6OLP - chains A and B of the 10 polymer chains in the assembly; structure by electron microscopy, 4.20 A resolution (low resolution: residue-level contacts below are approximate; hydrogen-bond / salt-bridge calls are withheld).

Chain A:
Molecule: Envelope glycoprotein gp120
Source organism: Human immunodeficiency virus 1
Sequence (506 residues; each row starts with the number of its first residue; note: 32 numbers in that range are skipped by the numbering (no residue carries them; nothing is unmodelled there); a row labelled like 134A-134S holds insertion residues (134A, then the next letters in order)):
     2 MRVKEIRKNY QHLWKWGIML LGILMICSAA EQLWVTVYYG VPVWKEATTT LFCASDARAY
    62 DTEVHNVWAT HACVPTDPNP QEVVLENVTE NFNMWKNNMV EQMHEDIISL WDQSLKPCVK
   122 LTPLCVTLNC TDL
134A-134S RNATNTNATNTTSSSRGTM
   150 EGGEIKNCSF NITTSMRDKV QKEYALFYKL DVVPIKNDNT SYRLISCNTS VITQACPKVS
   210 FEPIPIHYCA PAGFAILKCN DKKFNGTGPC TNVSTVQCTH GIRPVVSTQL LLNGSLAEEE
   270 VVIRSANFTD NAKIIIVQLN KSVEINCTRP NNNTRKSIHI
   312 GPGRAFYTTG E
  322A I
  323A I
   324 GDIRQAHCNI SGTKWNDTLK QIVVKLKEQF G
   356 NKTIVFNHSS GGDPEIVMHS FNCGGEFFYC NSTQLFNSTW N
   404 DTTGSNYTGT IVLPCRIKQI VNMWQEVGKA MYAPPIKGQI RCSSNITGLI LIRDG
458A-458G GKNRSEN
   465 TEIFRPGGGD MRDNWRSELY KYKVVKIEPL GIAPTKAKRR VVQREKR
Unresolved in the structure: 2-30, 59-62, 134A-134S, 365-367, 404-411, 458A-458G, 506-511
Cystine bridges: Cys-54/Cys-74, Cys-119/Cys-205, Cys-126/Cys-196, Cys-131/Cys-157, Cys-218/Cys-247, Cys-228/Cys-239, Cys-296/Cys-331, Cys-378/Cys-445, Cys-385/Cys-418
Glycans and other covalent adducts: N-acetylglucosamine (NAG) linked to Asn-88, Asn-130, Asn-156, Asn-160, Asn-188, Asn-197, Asn-234, Asn-241, Asn-262, Asn-276, Asn-289, Asn-295, Asn-301, Asn-332, Asn-356, Asn-362, Asn-386, Asn-392, Asn-448

Chain B:
Molecule: Envelope glycoprotein gp41
Source organism: Human immunodeficiency virus 1
Sequence (345 residues; row label = number of the first residue in the row):
   512 AVGIGAVFLG FLGAAGSTMG AASMTLTVQA RLLLSGIVQQ QNNLLRAIEA QQHLLQLTVW
   572 GIKQLQARVL AVERYLKDQQ LLGIWGCSGK LICTTAVPWN TSWSNKSYNQ IWNNMTWMEW
   632 EREIDNYTSL IYTLIEDSQN QQEKNEQELL ELDKWASLWN WFDITKWLWY IKIFIMIVGG
   692 LIGLRIVFTV LSIVNRIRQG YSPLSFQTPL PTPRGPDRPE GIEEEGGERD RDRSDRLVTG
   752 FLALIWVDLR SLCLFSYHRL RDLLLIVTRI VELLGRRGWG VLKYWWNLLQ YWSQELRNSA
   812 VSLLNATAIA VAEGTDRVIE VSQRAFRAIL HVPVRIRQGL ERALV
Unresolved in the structure: 512-521, 665-856
Cystine bridges: Cys-598/Cys-604
Glycans and other covalent adducts: glycan linked to Asn-611, Asn-625, Asn-637
What the authors report for this chain:
  - post-translational modification sites: Asn-611, Asn-637

How chain A and chain B interact:
Contacting residue pairs - 90 pairs, chain A then chain B:
  Gln-33(A) / Pro-609(B)
  Leu-34(A) / Pro-609(B)
  Leu-34(A) / Trp-610(B)
  Trp-35(A) / Ala-607(B)
  Trp-35(A) / Val-608(B)
  Trp-35(A) / Pro-609(B)
  Val-36(A) / Thr-606(B)
  Val-36(A) / Val-608(B)
  Val-36(A) / Trp-610(B)
  Thr-37(A) / Cys-604(B)
  Thr-37(A) / Thr-605(B)
  Val-38(A) / Trp-596(B)
  Val-38(A) / Leu-602(B)
  Val-38(A) / Ile-603(B)
  Val-38(A) / Cys-604(B)
  Tyr-39(A) / Leu-602(B)
  Tyr-39(A) / Ile-603(B)
  Tyr-39(A) / Trp-623(B)
  Tyr-40(A) / Leu-544(B)
  Tyr-40(A) / Leu-593(B)
  Tyr-40(A) / Leu-602(B)
  Gly-41(A) / Leu-537(B)
  Gly-41(A) / Ala-541(B)
  Val-42(A) / Trp-628(B)
  Pro-43(A) / Leu-523(B)
  Pro-43(A) / Ala-525(B)
  Pro-43(A) / Ala-526(B)
  Pro-43(A) / Trp-628(B)
  Val-44(A) / Trp-628(B)
  Val-44(A) / Glu-632(B)
  Trp-45(A) / Leu-523(B)
  Trp-45(A) / Ala-526(B)
  Trp-45(A) / Met-629(B)
  Lys-46(A) / Asp-636(B)
  Thr-51(A) / Lys-574(B)
  Leu-52(A) / Lys-574(B)
  Phe-53(A) / Trp-571(B)
  Phe-53(A) / Gln-575(B)
  Cys-54(A) / Trp-571(B)
  Val-65(A) / Leu-566(B)
  Thr-71(A) / Trp-571(B)
  His-72(A) / Gln-563(B)
  Ala-73(A) / Gln-563(B)
  Ala-73(A) / Leu-565(B)
  Val-75(A) / Arg-557(B)
  Val-75(A) / Gln-575(B)
  Pro-76(A) / Arg-557(B)
  Pro-76(A) / Ile-559(B)
  Thr-77(A) / Arg-557(B)
  Val-84(A) / Phe-522(B)
  Leu-86(A) / Leu-523(B)
  Leu-86(A) / Ala-526(B)
  Glu-87(A) / Ser-528(B)
  Asn-88(A) / Gly-527(B)
  Asp-107(A) / Lys-574(B)
  Ser-110(A) / Val-570(B)
  Leu-111(A) / Val-570(B)
  Leu-111(A) / Trp-571(B)
  Gln-114(A) / Leu-568(B)
  Gln-114(A) / Thr-569(B)
  Gln-114(A) / Val-570(B)
  Tyr-217(A) / Trp-571(B)
  Pro-220(A) / Ala-578(B)
  Ala-221(A) / Arg-585(B)
  Gly-222(A) / Arg-585(B)
  Phe-223(A) / Arg-585(B)
  Lys-490(A) / Arg-585(B)
  Ile-491(A) / Leu-523(B)
  Ile-491(A) / Arg-585(B)
  Leu-494(A) / Trp-596(B)
  Ile-496(A) / Trp-610(B)
  Ile-496(A) / Trp-631(B)
  Ile-496(A) / Ile-635(B)
  Ile-496(A) / Ile-642(B)
  Ala-497(A) / Met-530(B)
  Pro-498(A) / Trp-610(B)
  Pro-498(A) / Trp-623(B)
  Thr-499(A) / Tyr-619(B)
  Ala-501(A) / Thr-605(B)
  Lys-502(A) / Thr-605(B)
  Lys-502(A) / Thr-606(B)
  Lys-502(A) / Ala-607(B)
  Arg-503(A) / Trp-596(B)
  Arg-503(A) / Gly-597(B)
  Arg-503(A) / Cys-598(B)
  Arg-503(A) / Cys-604(B)
  Arg-503(A) / Thr-605(B)
  Arg-503(A) / Thr-606(B)
  Arg-503(A) / Gln-650(B)
  Val-505(A) / Glu-654(B)
Other interface residues (no listed pair), chain A (53 interface residues in all): Cys-74, Ile-215, Pro-493, Lys-500
Other interface residues (no listed pair), chain B (56 interface residues in all): Leu-555, Gln-577, Ala-582, Asp-589, Gln-590, Leu-592, Ile-622, Ile-646, Asn-651

In short:
53 residues of chain A and 56 residues of chain B are in contact. Covalently linked N-acetylglucosamine: at
Asn-88(A), Asn-130(A), Asn-156(A), Asn-160(A), Asn-188(A) and Asn-197(A) and 13 more. The paper reports
modification sites Asn-611(B) and Asn-637(B).
Here chain A is Envelope glycoprotein gp120 and chain B is Envelope glycoprotein gp41, both from Human
immunodeficiency virus 1. Entry 6OLP (Full length HIV-1 Env AMC011 in complex with PGT151 Fab) was determined
by electron microscopy, deposited together with 6NIJ.
